PDB entry 8XRP | electron microscopy, 3.75 A resolution | chains I and K of the 16 polymer chains in the assembly

== Chain I ==
Name: Interleukin-12 subunit alpha
Organism: Homo sapiens
Reference sequence: P29459 (IL12A_HUMAN); residues 19-219 here = UniProt positions 19-219
Sequence (207 residues; numbered 19 to 225; the number before each row is that of its first residue):
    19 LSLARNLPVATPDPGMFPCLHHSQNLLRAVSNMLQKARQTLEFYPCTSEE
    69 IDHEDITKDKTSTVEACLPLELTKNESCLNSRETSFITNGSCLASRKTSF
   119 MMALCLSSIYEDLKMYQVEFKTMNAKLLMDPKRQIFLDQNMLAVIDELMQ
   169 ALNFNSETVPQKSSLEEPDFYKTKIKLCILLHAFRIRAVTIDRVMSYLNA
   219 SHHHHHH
Not modelled in the structure: 19-33, 219-225
Differences from the reference sequence: expression tag (220-225)
Swiss-Prot annotation at these positions:
  - glycosylation (N-linked (GlcNAc...) asparagine): N93, N107
Disulfides: C37-C110, C64-C196, C85-C123

== Chain K ==
Name: Interleukin-12 receptor subunit beta-2
Organism: Homo sapiens
Reference sequence: Q99665 (I12R2_HUMAN); numbering as in UniProt (aligned over 24-319)
Sequence (302 residues; numbered 24 to 325; the number before each row is that of its first residue):
    24 KIDACKRGDVTVKPSHVILLGSTVNITCSLKPRQGCFHYSRRNKLILYKF
    74 DRRINFHHGHSLNSQVTGLPLGTTLFVCKLACINSDEIQICGAEIFVGVA
   124 PEQPQNLSCIQKGEQGTVACTWERGRDTHLYTEYTLQLSGPKNLTWQKQC
   174 KDIYCDYLDFGINLTPESPESNFTAKVTAVNSLGSSSSLPSTFTFLDIVR
   224 PLPPWDIRIKFQKASVSRCTLYWRDEGLVLLNRLRYRPSNSRLWNMVNVT
   274 KAKGRHDLLDLKPFTEYEFQISSKLHLYKGSWSDWSESLRAQTPEEHHHH
   324 HH
Not modelled in the structure: 315-325
Differences from the reference sequence: expression tag (320-325)
Swiss-Prot annotation at these positions:
  - motif: W305 to S309 (WSXWS motif)
  - glycosylation (N-linked (GlcNAc...) asparagine): N48, N129, N166, N195, N271
Disulfides: C28-C114, C51-C101, C59-C105, C132-C143, C173-C178
Glycans and other covalent adducts: N-acetylglucosamine (NAG) linked to N48, N166, N195

== How chain I and chain K interact ==
Residue-residue contacts (40; chain I residue first):
  F61(I) - F73(K)  hydrophobic
  F61(I) - D74(K)
  F61(I) - L98(K)  hydrophobic
  Y62(I) - L98(K)
  Y62(I) - E117(K)  hydrogen bond
  P63(I) - Q112(K)
  E72(I) - K24(K)
  E72(I) - I25(K)
  E72(I) - K29(K)  salt bridge
  I74(I) - I25(K)  hydrophobic
  M147(I) - Y154(K)
  D148(I) - F119(K)
  D148(I) - I176(K)
  P149(I) - F119(K)  hydrophobic
  P149(I) - L153(K)  hydrophobic
  P149(I) - Y154(K)
  P149(I) - I176(K)
  K150(I) - T96(K)
  K150(I) - E117(K)  salt bridge
  K150(I) - F119(K)
  E185(I) - V40(K)
  E185(I) - L153(K)
  E185(I) - S205(K)
  D187(I) - H39(K)  salt bridge
  D187(I) - E117(K)
  F188(I) - E117(K)
  F188(I) - F119(K)  hydrophobic
  Y189(I) - L98(K)  hydrophobic
  Y189(I) - V100(K)  hydrophobic
  Y189(I) - Q112(K)  hydrogen bond
  Y189(I) - C114(K)
  Y189(I) - G115(K)
  Y189(I) - E117(K)
  K190(I) - A27(K)
  K192(I) - E117(K)  salt bridge
  I193(I) - A27(K)
  K194(I) - I25(K)
  K194(I) - A27(K)
  I197(I) - I25(K)  hydrophobic
  L198(I) - I25(K)  hydrophobic
Other interface residues (no listed pair), chain I (22 interface residues in all): D70, R151, Q152
Other interface residues (no listed pair), chain K (24 interface residues in all): D26, C28, A116, H152

== In short ==
22 residues of chain I and 24 residues of chain K are in contact; the contacts include 2 hydrogen bonds and 4
salt bridges. Among the polar pairs are E72(I)-K29(K), K150(I)-E117(K) and D187(I)-H39(K). N-acetylglucosamine
is covalently linked to N48(K), N166(K) and N195(K).
Chain I is Interleukin-12 subunit alpha and chain K is Interleukin-12 receptor subunit beta-2, both from Homo
sapiens; the structure, The Cryo-EM structure of IL-12, receptor subunit beta-1 and receptor subunit beta-2
complex, was determined by electron microscopy (same publication as 8YI7).
